PDB entry 7LPN | electron microscopy, 3.61 A resolution | chains B and E of the 9 polymer chains in the assembly

# Chain B (and E)
Molecule: HIV-1 Envelope Glycoprotein BG505 SOSIP.664 gp41
Source organism: Human immunodeficiency virus 1
Notes: chain E of this document is another copy of the same molecule, construct and numbering; everything in this record applies to it too
UniProtKB: Q2N0S6 (Q2N0S6_9HIV1); residues 512-664 here correspond to UniProt positions 509-661 (UniProt number = residue number - 3)
Sequence (153 residues; row label = number of the first residue in the row):
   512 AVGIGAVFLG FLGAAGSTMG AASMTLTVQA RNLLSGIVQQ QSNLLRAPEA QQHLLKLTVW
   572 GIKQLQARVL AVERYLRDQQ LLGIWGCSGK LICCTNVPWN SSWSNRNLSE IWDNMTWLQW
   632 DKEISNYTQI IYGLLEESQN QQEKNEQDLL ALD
Unresolved in the structure: 512-519, 547-570
Construct notes: engineered mutation P559 (Ile556 in Q2N0S6), C605 (Thr602 in Q2N0S6)
Disulfides: C598-C604
Covalent attachments: N-acetylglucosamine (NAG) linked to N611, N637

# Chain B / chain E interface
Contacting residue pairs - 22 pairs, chain B then chain E:
  S534(B) with K655(E), hydrogen bond (backbone-side chain)
  M535(B) with N651(E); K655(E)
  T538(B) with E647(E), hydrogen bond
  A541(B) with Q591(E), hydrogen bond (backbone-side chain)
  R542(B) with Q591(E)
  L545(B) with E584(E); L587(E), hydrophobic; R588(E); Q591(E)
  L576(B) with L576(E), hydrophobic
  R579(B) with V580(E); L581(E)
  V580(B) with V580(E), hydrophobic
  Y586(B) with L587(E), hydrophobic; Q591(E)
  L587(B) with L587(E), hydrophobic
  S599(B) with S599(E)
  G600(B) with G594(E)
  K601(B) with E654(E)
  I603(B) with E654(E); Q658(E)
Interface residues without a listed pair, chain B (18 interface residues in all): L537, S546, V583
Interface residues without a listed pair, chain E (15 interface residues in all): Q577

# Summary
18 residues of chain B and 15 residues of chain E are in contact; the contacts include 3 hydrogen bonds. Among
the polar pairs are S534(B)-K655(E), T538(B)-E647(E) and A541(B)-Q591(E). N-acetylglucosamine is covalently
linked to N611(B) and N637(B).
Chain B and chain E are both HIV-1 Envelope Glycoprotein BG505 SOSIP.664 gp41 (Human immunodeficiency virus
1); the structure, Cryo-EM structure of llama J3 VHH antibody in complex with HIV-1 Env BG505 DS-SOSIP.664,
was determined by electron microscopy, deposited together with 7R73, 7R74, 7RI1 and 7RI2.
